4JSU - chains A and B of the 32 polymer chains in the assembly; structure by X-ray diffraction, 2.90 A resolution.

# Chain A
Name: Proteasome subunit alpha type-2
From: Saccharomyces cerevisiae
Notes: EC 3.4.25.1
Reference sequence: P23639 (PSA2_YEAST); residue numbers follow UniProt; this construct covers 1-250
Sequence (250 residues; each row starts with the number of its first residue):
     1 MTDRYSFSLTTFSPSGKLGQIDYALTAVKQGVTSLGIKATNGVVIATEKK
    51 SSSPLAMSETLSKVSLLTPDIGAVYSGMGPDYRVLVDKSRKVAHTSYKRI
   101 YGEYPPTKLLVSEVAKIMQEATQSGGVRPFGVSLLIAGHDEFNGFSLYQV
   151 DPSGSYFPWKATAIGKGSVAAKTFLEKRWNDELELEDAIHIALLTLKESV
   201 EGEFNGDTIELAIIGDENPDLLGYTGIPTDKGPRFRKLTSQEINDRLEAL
Swiss-Prot annotation at these positions:
  - cross-link: Lys108 (Glycyl lysine isopeptide (Lys-Gly) (interchain with G-Cter in ubiquitin))

# Chain B
Name: Proteasome subunit alpha type-3
From: Saccharomyces cerevisiae
Notes: EC 3.4.25.1
Reference sequence: P23638 (PSA3_YEAST); residues 0-257 here correspond to UniProt positions 1-258 (UniProt number = residue number + 1)
Sequence (258 residues; row label = number of the first residue in the row; numbering starts at 0):
     0 MGSRRYDSRTTIFSPEGRLYQVEYALESISHAGTAIGIMASDGIVLAAER
    50 KVTSTLLEQDTSTEKLYKLNDKIAVAVAGLTADAEILINTARIHAQNYLK
   100 TYNEDIPVEILVRRLSDIKQGYTQHGGLRPFGVSFIYAGYDDRYGYQLYT
   150 SNPSGNYTGWKAISVGANTSAAQTLLQMDYKDDMKVDDAIELALKTLSKT
   200 TDSSALTYDRLEFATIRKGANDGEVYQKIFKPQEIKDILVKTGITKKDED
   250 EEADEDMK
Disordered / not traced: 0, 245-257
Swiss-Prot annotation at these positions:
  - cross-link (Glycyl lysine isopeptide (Lys-Gly)): Lys99 (interchain with G-Cter in ubiquitin), Lys198 (interchain with G-Cter in ubiquitin), Lys230 (interchain with G-Cter in ubiquitin)

# Chain A / chain B interface
Residue-residue contacts (66):
  Arg4(A) - Ser2(B)
  Tyr5(A) - Ser2(B)
  Tyr5(A) - Tyr5(B)
  Ser6(A) - Gly125(B)
  Ser6(A) - Leu127(B)
  Phe7(A) - Ser2(B)
  Phe7(A) - Tyr5(B)
  Phe7(A) - Asp6(B)
  Phe7(A) - Gly126(B)
  Ser8(A) - Gly126(B)  hydrogen bond (backbone-backbone)
  Ser8(A) - Leu127(B)
  Ser8(A) - Arg128(B)  hydrogen bond (side chain-backbone)
  Thr10(A) - Arg128(B)
  Thr11(A) - Ser7(B)
  Thr11(A) - Thr9(B)
  Thr11(A) - Gln20(B)
  Phe12(A) - Gln20(B)
  Phe12(A) - Tyr23(B)
  Phe12(A) - Ala24(B)  hydrophobic
  Phe12(A) - Ser27(B)
  Phe12(A) - Arg128(B)
  Phe12(A) - Pro129(B)
  Phe12(A) - Gly131(B)
  Ser13(A) - Tyr23(B)
  Pro14(A) - Tyr23(B)  hydrophobic
  Pro14(A) - Glu26(B)
  Ser15(A) - Glu26(B)
  Ser15(A) - His30(B)
  Gly16(A) - Tyr23(B)
  Gly16(A) - Ser27(B)  hydrogen bond (backbone-side chain)
  Leu18(A) - Arg128(B)
  Lys38(A) - Glu57(B)  salt bridge
  Ser112(A) - Glu84(B)
  Lys116(A) - Ile85(B)
  Gln119(A) - Ala81(B)
  Gln119(A) - Asp82(B)  hydrogen bond
  Gln119(A) - Ile85(B)
  Gln119(A) - Arg128(B)
  Thr122(A) - Arg128(B)  hydrogen bond (backbone-side chain)
  Gln123(A) - Tyr121(B)
  Gln123(A) - Leu127(B)
  Gln123(A) - Arg128(B)  hydrogen bond (side chain-backbone)
  Gln123(A) - Phe130(B)
  Gly125(A) - Leu127(B)
  Tyr148(A) - Thr60(B)
  Ser153(A) - Ala81(B)
  Gly154(A) - Ala81(B)
  Ser155(A) - Thr80(B)
  Ser155(A) - Ala81(B)
  Tyr156(A) - Glu84(B)  hydrogen bond
  Pro158(A) - Leu56(B)
  Pro158(A) - Glu57(B)  hydrogen bond (backbone-backbone)
  Pro158(A) - Thr60(B)
  Pro158(A) - Ser61(B)
  Trp159(A) - Ser53(B)
  Trp159(A) - Leu55(B)
  Trp159(A) - Leu56(B)
  Lys160(A) - Thr54(B)
  Lys160(A) - Leu55(B)  hydrogen bond (backbone-backbone)
  Lys160(A) - Leu56(B)
  Lys160(A) - Glu57(B)
  Ala161(A) - Leu55(B)
  Lys172(A) - Leu55(B)
  Leu175(A) - Leu55(B)  hydrophobic
  Glu176(A) - Thr54(B)  hydrogen bond
  Glu176(A) - Leu55(B)
Also at the interface, not in a pair above, chain A (35 interface residues in all): Ser124, Phe157, Trp179
Also at the interface, not in a pair above, chain B (33 interface residues in all): Gly1, Leu79

# Summary
The interface between chain A and chain B involves 35 residues on one side and 33 on the other, with 10
hydrogen bonds and 1 salt bridge. Polar pairs include Lys38(A)-Glu57(B), Ser8(A)-Arg128(B) and
Gly16(A)-Ser27(B).
Chain A is Proteasome subunit alpha type-2 and chain B is Proteasome subunit alpha type-3, both from
Saccharomyces cerevisiae; the structure, Yeast 20S proteasome in complex with the dimerized linear mimetic of
TMC-95A - yCP:3a, was determined by X-ray diffraction, deposited together with 4JSQ and 4JT0.
